2PNJ - chains A and B; structure by X-ray diffraction, 2.35 A resolution.

[Chain A (and B)]
Name: Ferrochelatase, mitochondrial
Organism: Homo sapiens
Notes: EC 4.99.1.1; fragment: Mature Protein; chain B of this document is another copy of the same molecule, construct and numbering; everything in this record applies to it too
UniProtKB: P22830 (HEMH_HUMAN); numbering as in UniProt (aligned over 65-423)
Sequence (359 residues; numbered 65 to 423; the number before each row is that of its first residue):
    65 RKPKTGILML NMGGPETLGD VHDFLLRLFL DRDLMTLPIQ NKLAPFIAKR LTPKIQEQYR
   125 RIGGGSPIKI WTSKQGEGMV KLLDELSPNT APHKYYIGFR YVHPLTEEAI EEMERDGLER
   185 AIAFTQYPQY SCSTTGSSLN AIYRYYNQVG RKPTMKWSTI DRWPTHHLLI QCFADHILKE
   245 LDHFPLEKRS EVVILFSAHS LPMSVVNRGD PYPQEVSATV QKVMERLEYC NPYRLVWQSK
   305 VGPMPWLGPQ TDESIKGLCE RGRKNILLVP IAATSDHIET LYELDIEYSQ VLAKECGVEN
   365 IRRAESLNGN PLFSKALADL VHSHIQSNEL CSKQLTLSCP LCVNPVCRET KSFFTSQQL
Not modelled in the structure: 213-216 (chain B: 213-215)
Construct notes: engineered mutation Leu115 (Arg in P22830), Ala337 (Phe in P22830)
Ion coordination: 2Fe-2S cluster Fe: Cys196, Cys403, Cys406, Cys411
Residues lining bound ligands:
  - cholic acid (CHD), molecule 1: Met76, Phe88, Leu89, Leu92, Phe93, Leu98, Met99, Leu115, Ile119, Gln122, Ser197, His263, Ser264, Leu265, Pro266, Val269, Ser303, Val305, Trp310
  - cholic acid (CHD), molecule 2: Phe93, Met99, Leu101, Ile111, Leu115, Pro266, Val305, Gly306, Met308, Trp310
  - cholic acid (CHD), molecule 3: Thr100, Leu101, Pro102, Leu107, Phe110, Ile111
  - 2Fe-2S cluster (FES): Cys196, Arg272, Ser402, Cys403, Cys406, Asn408, Cys411
Swiss-Prot annotation at these positions:
  - active site: His230, Asp383
  - binding site (protoporphyrin IX): Tyr123, Ser130
  - binding site ([2Fe-2S] cluster): Cys196, Cys403, Cys406, Cys411
  - modified residue: Lys138 (N6-succinyllysine), Lys415 (N6-acetyllysine)
  - natural variant: Ile71 (I71K: In EPP1), Gln139 (Q139L: In EPP1), Ser151 (S151P: In EPP1), Glu178 (E178K: In EPP1), Leu182 (L182R: In EPP1), Ile186 (I186T: In EPP1), Tyr191 (Y191H: In EPP1), Pro192 (P192T: In EPP1), Cys236 (C236Y: In EPP1), Phe260 (F260L: In EPP1), Ser264 (S264L: In EPP1), Met267 (M267I: In EPP1), 9 further natural variant entries in UniProt
  - mutagenesis: Phe110 (F110A: Increases activity inhibition upon interaction with PGRMC1), Cys196 (C196S: Loss of activity), Cys360 (C360S: No loss of activity), Cys395 (C395S: No loss of activity), Cys403 (C403D/H: Loss of activity), Cys406 (C406D/H/S: Loss of activity), Cys411 (C411H/S: Loss of activity), Phe417 (F417L: Decreased activity; F417Y/W: Greatly reduced activity)
From the paper describing this entry:
  - mutagenesis - N75A, F337A, E343D: decreased catalytic activity
  - mutagenesis - M76A: abolished catalytic activity
  - catalytic residues: His263 (proposed by the authors, not directly observed)
  - contacts within the chain: Asn75-Tyr191, Arg164-Ser202, Arg164-Ser201 (hydrogen bond), His263-Glu343

[Interface between chain A and chain B]
Residue-residue contacts (79):
  Thr229(A) - Glu289(B)  hydrogen bond
  Met267(A) - Met267(B)  hydrophobic
  Val270(A) - Gly312(B)
  Val270(A) - Pro313(B)
  Asn271(A) - Gly312(B)  hydrogen bond (side chain-backbone)
  Asn271(A) - Pro313(B)
  Gly273(A) - Arg298(B)
  Gly273(A) - Pro313(B)
  Pro275(A) - Arg298(B)
  Gln278(A) - Ser281(B)  hydrogen bond (side chain-backbone)
  Gln278(A) - Val284(B)
  Gln278(A) - Gln285(B)  hydrogen bond
  Gln278(A) - Tyr297(B)  hydrogen bond
  Gln278(A) - Leu299(B)
  Ser281(A) - Gln278(B)  hydrogen bond (backbone-side chain)
  Ser281(A) - Ser281(B)
  Ala282(A) - Gln285(B)
  Val284(A) - Gln278(B)
  Gln285(A) - Gln278(B)  hydrogen bond
  Gln285(A) - Ala282(B)
  Glu289(A) - Thr229(B)  hydrogen bond
  Tyr293(A) - Lys397(B)
  Cys294(A) - Lys397(B)
  Asn295(A) - Lys397(B)
  Pro296(A) - Lys397(B)
  Pro296(A) - Gln398(B)
  Pro296(A) - Leu401(B)  hydrophobic
  Tyr297(A) - Gln278(B)
  Tyr297(A) - Gln398(B)
  Tyr297(A) - Leu401(B)
  Arg298(A) - Gly273(B)  hydrogen bond (side chain-backbone)
  Arg298(A) - Pro275(B)
  Arg298(A) - Gln398(B)
  Arg298(A) - Leu401(B)  hydrogen bond (side chain-backbone)
  Arg298(A) - Ser402(B)
  Arg298(A) - Cys403(B)
  Arg298(A) - Pro404(B)
  Leu299(A) - Gln278(B)
  Gly312(A) - Val270(B)
  Gly312(A) - Asn271(B)  hydrogen bond (backbone-side chain)
  Pro313(A) - Val270(B)
  Pro313(A) - Asn271(B)
  Pro313(A) - Gly273(B)
  Glu317(A) - Leu405(B)
  Ser318(A) - Pro404(B)
  Gly321(A) - Pro404(B)
  Leu322(A) - Leu401(B)  hydrophobic
  Leu322(A) - Pro404(B)
  Arg325(A) - Cys403(B)
  Arg325(A) - Pro404(B)  hydrogen bond (side chain-backbone)
  Arg325(A) - Leu405(B)
  Arg325(A) - Cys406(B)  hydrogen bond (side chain-backbone)
  Arg325(A) - Val407(B)
  Arg327(A) - Thr400(B)  hydrogen bond (side chain-backbone)
  Arg327(A) - Leu401(B)
  Lys397(A) - Tyr293(B)
  Lys397(A) - Cys294(B)
  Lys397(A) - Asn295(B)
  Lys397(A) - Pro296(B)
  Gln398(A) - Pro296(B)
  Gln398(A) - Tyr297(B)
  Gln398(A) - Arg298(B)
  Thr400(A) - Arg327(B)  hydrogen bond (backbone-side chain)
  Leu401(A) - Pro296(B)  hydrophobic
  Leu401(A) - Tyr297(B)
  Leu401(A) - Arg298(B)  hydrogen bond (backbone-side chain)
  Leu401(A) - Leu322(B)  hydrophobic
  Leu401(A) - Arg327(B)
  Ser402(A) - Arg298(B)
  Cys403(A) - Arg298(B)  hydrogen bond
  Cys403(A) - Arg325(B)
  Pro404(A) - Ser318(B)
  Pro404(A) - Gly321(B)
  Pro404(A) - Leu322(B)
  Pro404(A) - Arg325(B)  hydrogen bond (backbone-side chain)
  Leu405(A) - Glu317(B)
  Leu405(A) - Gly321(B)
  Leu405(A) - Arg325(B)
  Cys406(A) - Arg325(B)  hydrogen bond (backbone-side chain)
Also at the interface, not in a pair above, chain A (41 interface residues in all): Pro228, Val257, Trp310, Leu311, Val407
Also at the interface, not in a pair above, chain B (41 interface residues in all): Val257, Pro277, Trp310, Leu311

[In short]
Chain A and chain B each contribute 41 residues to their interface; the contacts include 19 hydrogen bonds.
Polar contacts include Thr229(A)-Glu289(B), Asn271(A)-Gly312(B) and Gln278(A)-Ser281(B). Bound to chain A:
2Fe-2S cluster and 3 copies of cholic acid. The paper reports the catalytic residue His263(A); N75A, F337A and
E343D of chain A reduce catalytic activity.
Chain A and chain B are both Ferrochelatase, mitochondrial (Homo sapiens); the structure, Crystal structure of
human ferrochelatase mutant with Phe 337 replaced by Ala, was determined by X-ray diffraction (same
publication as 2PO5 and 2PO7).
